Entry 4FLI (X-ray diffraction, 1.55 A resolution); this record covers chain A.

== Chain A ==
Protein: Methionine aminopeptidase 1
Organism: Homo sapiens
Notes: EC 3.4.11.18
Reference sequence: P53582 (AMPM1_HUMAN); residues 90-395 here correspond to UniProt positions 81-386 (UniProt number = residue number - 9)
Sequence (326 residues; each row starts with the number of its first residue):
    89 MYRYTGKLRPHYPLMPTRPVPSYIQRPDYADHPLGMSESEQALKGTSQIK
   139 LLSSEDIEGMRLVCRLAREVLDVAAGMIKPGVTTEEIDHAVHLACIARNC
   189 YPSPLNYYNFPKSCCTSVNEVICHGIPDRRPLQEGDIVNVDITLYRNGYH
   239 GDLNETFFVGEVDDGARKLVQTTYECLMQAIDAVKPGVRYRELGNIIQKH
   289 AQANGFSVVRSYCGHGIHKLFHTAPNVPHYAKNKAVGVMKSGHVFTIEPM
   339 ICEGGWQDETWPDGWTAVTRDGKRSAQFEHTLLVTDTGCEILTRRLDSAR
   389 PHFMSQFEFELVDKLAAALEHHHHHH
Not modelled in the structure: 89, 394-414
Sequence notes: expression tag (89, 396-414)
Ion coordination: Na+: Asn207, Val209, Ser363; Mn2+ site 1: Asp229, Asp240, Glu367 (together with Y16); Mn2+ site 2: Asp240, His303, Glu336, Glu367 (together with Y16)
Ligand contacts: Y16 ((E,2R,3R,4S,5R)-N-(2-azanyl-2-oxidanylidene-ethyl)-2-methoxy-8,8-dimethyl-3,4,5-tris(oxidanyl)non-6-enamide): Pro192, Tyr195, Phe198, Cys203, Cys211, His212, Asp229, Thr231, Asp240, Ser299, Tyr300, Cys301, His303, Phe309, His310, Glu336, Met338, Trp353, Gln365, Glu367
Swiss-Prot annotation at these positions:
  - binding site (a protein): His212, His310
  - binding site (Zn(2+)): Asp229, Asp240, His303, Glu336, Glu367
What the authors report for this chain:
  - Mn2+ coordination: Asp229, Asp240, His303, Glu336, Glu367
  - binding site for Y16: Pro192, Tyr195, Cys203, Cys211, His212, Thr231, Tyr300, Cys301, Phe309, His310, Trp353
  - conformationally variable residues: Lys132 to Thr134
  - catalytic residues: His212, His310 (by similarity / conservation)

== Summary ==
Bound to chain A: compound Y16. Asn207, Val209 and Ser363 form the Na+ site. Asp229, Asp240 and Glu367
coordinate Mn2+ site 1. From UniProt: protein-binding residues His212 and His310 and 5 Zn2+-binding residues.
The paper reports catalytic residues His212 and His310; a binding site for Y16 at Pro192, Tyr195 and Cys203
among others.
Chain A is Methionine aminopeptidase 1 (Homo sapiens); the structure, Human MetAP1 with bengamide analog Y16,
in Mn form, was determined by X-ray diffraction (same publication as 4FLJ, 4FLK and 4FLL).
